PDB entry 1DKL | X-ray diffraction, 2.30 A resolution | chain A

== Chain A ==
Name: Phytase
Organism: Escherichia coli
Notes: EC 3.1.3.2
Reference sequence: P07102 (PPA_ECOLI); residues 1-410 here correspond to UniProt positions 23-432 (UniProt number = residue number + 22)
Chain sequence (410 residues; each row starts with the number of its first residue):
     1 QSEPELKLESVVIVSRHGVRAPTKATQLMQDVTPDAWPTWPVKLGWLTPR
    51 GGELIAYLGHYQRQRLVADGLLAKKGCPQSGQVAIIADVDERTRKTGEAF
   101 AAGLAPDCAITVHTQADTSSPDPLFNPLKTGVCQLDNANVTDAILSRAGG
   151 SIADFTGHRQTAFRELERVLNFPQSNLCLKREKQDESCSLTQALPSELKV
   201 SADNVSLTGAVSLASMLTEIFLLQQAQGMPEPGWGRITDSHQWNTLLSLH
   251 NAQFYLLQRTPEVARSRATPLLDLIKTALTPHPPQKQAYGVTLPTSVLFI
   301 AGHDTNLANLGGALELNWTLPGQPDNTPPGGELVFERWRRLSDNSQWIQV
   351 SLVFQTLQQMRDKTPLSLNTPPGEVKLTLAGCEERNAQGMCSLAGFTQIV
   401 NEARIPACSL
Disordered / not traced: 1, 182-186
Curated features (UniProtKB/Swiss-Prot):
  - active site: His17 (Nucleophile), Asp304 (Proton donor)
  - binding site (1D-myo-inositol hexakisphosphate): Arg16, Arg20 to Lys24, Arg92, Arg267, His303 to Thr305
Disulfide bonds: Cys77-Cys108, Cys133-Cys408, Cys178-Cys188, Cys382-Cys391
From the paper describing this entry:
  - contacts within the chain: Glu219-Asp304

== Summary ==
Curated annotation (UniProt) lists active-site residues His17 and Asp304 and 11 residues binding
1D-myo-inositol hexakisphosphate. The paper reports contacts within the chain involving Glu219 and Asp304.
Chain A is Phytase (Escherichia coli); the structure, Crystal structure of escherichia coli phytase at ph 4.5
(no ligand bound), was determined by X-ray diffraction (same publication as 1DKN, 1DKO, 1DKP, 1DKQ and 1DKM).
